Entry 7L7O (X-ray diffraction, 1.72 A resolution); this record covers chain A.

Chain A:
Molecule: NS3/4A protease
From: Hepacivirus C
UniProtKB: A8DG50 (A8DG50_9HEPC); residues 1004-1181 here correspond to UniProt positions 1030-1207 (UniProt number = residue number + 26)
Sequence (200 residues; numbered 982 to 1181; the number before each row is that of its first residue):
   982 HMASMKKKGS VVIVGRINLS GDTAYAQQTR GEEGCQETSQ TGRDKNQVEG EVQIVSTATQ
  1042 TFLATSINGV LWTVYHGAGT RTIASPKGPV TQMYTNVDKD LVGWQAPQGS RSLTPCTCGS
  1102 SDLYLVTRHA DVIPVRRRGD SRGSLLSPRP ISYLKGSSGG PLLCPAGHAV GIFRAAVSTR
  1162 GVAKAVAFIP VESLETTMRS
Disordered / not traced: 1180-1181
Sequence notes: expression tag (982-1003); conflict Glu1013 (Leu1039 in A8DG50), Glu1014 (Leu1040 in A8DG50), Gln1017 (Ile1043 in A8DG50), Glu1018 (Ile1044 in A8DG50), Gln1021 (Leu1047 in A8DG50), Thr1040 (Ala1066 in A8DG50), Ser1047 (Cys1073 in A8DG50), Leu1052 (Cys1078 in A8DG50), Thr1072 (Ile1098 in A8DG50), Gln1086 (Pro1112 in A8DG50), Ser1159 (Cys1185 in A8DG50); engineered mutation Ala1168 (Asp1194 in A8DG50)
Bound ions: Zn2+: Cys1097, Cys1099, Cys1145, His1149
Residues lining bound ligands: XSY ((1R,3r,5S)-bicyclo[3.1.0]hexan-3-yl [(2R,6S,12Z,13aS,14aR,16aS)-2-{[6-methoxy-3-(trifluoromethyl)quinoxalin-2-yl]oxy}-14a-{[(1-methylcyclopropyl)sulfonyl]carbamoyl}-5,16-dioxo-1,2,3,5,6,7,8,9,10,11,13a,14,14a,15,16,16a-hexadecahydrocyclopropa[e]pyrrolo[1,2-a][1,4]diazacyclopentadecin-6-yl]carbamate): Gln1041, Thr1042, Phe1043, Tyr1056, His1057, Gly1058, Val1078, Asp1081, Arg1123, Ile1132, Leu1135, Lys1136, Gly1137, Ser1138, Ser1139, Phe1154, Arg1155, Ala1156, Ala1157, Val1158, Ala1168

Overview:
Bound to chain A: compound XSY. Cys1097, Cys1099, Cys1145 and His1149 coordinate Zn2+.
Chain A is NS3/4A protease (Hepacivirus C); the structure, Crystal structure of HCV NS3/4A D168A protease in
complex with NR04-49, was determined by X-ray diffraction together with 7L7L, 7L7N and 7L7P from the same
study.
